3WJM - chains C and F of the 6 polymer chains in the assembly; structure by X-ray diffraction, 2.80 A resolution.

# Chain C
Name: Silkworm storage protein
From: Bombyx mori
UniProt: H9JHM9 (H9JHM9_BOMMO); residues 1-696 here = UniProt positions 1-696
Chain sequence (696 residues; numbered 1 to 696; the number before each row is that of its first residue):
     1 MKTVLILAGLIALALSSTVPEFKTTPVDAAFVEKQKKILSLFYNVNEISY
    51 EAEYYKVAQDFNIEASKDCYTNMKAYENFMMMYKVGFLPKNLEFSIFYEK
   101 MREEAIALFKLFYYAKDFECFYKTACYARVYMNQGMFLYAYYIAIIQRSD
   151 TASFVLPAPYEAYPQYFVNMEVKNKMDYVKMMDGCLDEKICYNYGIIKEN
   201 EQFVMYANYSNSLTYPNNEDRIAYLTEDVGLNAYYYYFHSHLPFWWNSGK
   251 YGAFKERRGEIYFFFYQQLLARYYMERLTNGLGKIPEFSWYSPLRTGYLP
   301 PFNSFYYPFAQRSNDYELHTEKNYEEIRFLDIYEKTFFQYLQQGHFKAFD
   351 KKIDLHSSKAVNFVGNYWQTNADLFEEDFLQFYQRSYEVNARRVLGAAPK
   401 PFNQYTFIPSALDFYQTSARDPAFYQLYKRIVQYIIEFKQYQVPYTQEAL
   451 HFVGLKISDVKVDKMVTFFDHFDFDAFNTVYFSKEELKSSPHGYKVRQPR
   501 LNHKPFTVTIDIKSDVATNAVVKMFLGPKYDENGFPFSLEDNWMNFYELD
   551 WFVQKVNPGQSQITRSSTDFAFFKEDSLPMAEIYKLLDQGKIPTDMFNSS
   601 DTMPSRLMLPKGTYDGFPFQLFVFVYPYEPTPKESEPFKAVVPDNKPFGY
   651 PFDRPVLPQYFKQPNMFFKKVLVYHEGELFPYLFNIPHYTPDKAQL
Disordered / not traced: 1-20, 689-696
Covalently attached groups: N-acetylglucosamine (NAG) linked to N208
From the paper describing this entry:
  - post-translational modification sites: N208
  - binding site for N-acetylglucosamine: N208

# Chain F
Name: Arylphorin
From: Bombyx mori
UniProt: Q1HPP4 (Q1HPP4_BOMMO); numbering as in UniProt (aligned over 1-703)
Chain sequence (703 residues; row label = number of the first residue in the row):
     1 MKSVLILAGLVAVALSSAVPKPSTIKTKNVDAVFVEKQKKILSFFQDVSQ
    51 LNTDDEYYKIGKDYDIEMNMDNYTNKKAVEEFLKMYRTGFMPKNLEFSVF
   101 YDKMRDEAIALFHLFYYAKDFETFYKTACFARVHLNQGQFLYAFYIAVIQ
   151 RSDCHGFVVPAPYEVYPKMFMNMEVLQKIYVTKMQDGLINPEAAAKYGIH
   201 KENDYFVYKANYSNAVLYNNEEQRLTYFTEDIGMNAYYYYFHSHLPFWWT
   251 SEKYGALKERRGEVYFYFYQQLLARYYFERLTNGLGKIPEFSWYSPIKTG
   301 YYPLMLTKFTPFAQRPDYYNLHTEENYERVRFLDTYEKTFVQFLQKDHFE
   351 AFGQKIDFHDPKAINFVGNYWQDNADLYGEEVTKDYQRSYEVFARRVLGA
   401 APMPFDKYTFMPSAMDFYQTSLRDPAFYQLYNRIVEYIVEFKQYLKPYTQ
   451 DKLYFDGVKITDVKVDKLTTFFENFEFDASNSVYFSKEEIKNNHVHDVKV
   501 RQPRLNHSPFNVNIEVDSNVASDAVVKIFLAPKYDDNGIPLTLEDNWMKF
   551 FELDWFTTKLTAGQNKIIRNSNEFVIFKEDSVPMTEIMKMLDEGKVPFDM
   601 SEEFCYMPKRLMLPRGTEGGFPFQLFVFVYPFDNKGKDLAPFESFVLDNK
   651 PLGFPLDRPVVDALFKVPNMYFKDIFIYHEGERFPYKFNIPSYDTQSNVV
   701 PKN
Disordered / not traced: 1-23, 693-703
Covalently attached groups: N-acetylglucosamine (NAG) linked to N211
From the paper describing this entry:
  - post-translational modification sites: N211
  - binding site for N-acetylglucosamine: N211

# Chain C / chain F interface
Residue-residue contacts - 23 pairs, chain C then chain F:
  S212(C) with N537(F)
  D220(C) with N537(F), hydrogen bond
  R221(C) with G284(F), hydrogen bond (side chain-backbone); D536(F), salt bridge
  G281(C) with R224(F), hydrogen bond (backbone-side chain); G284(F)
  L282(C) with E221(F)
  R295(C) with K298(F); Y318(F), hydrogen bond
  E532(C) with Y218(F); R224(F)
  N533(C) with N214(F); Y218(F); F684(F)
  G534(C) with F684(F); Y686(F), hydrogen bond (backbone-side chain)
  P536(C) with Y686(F)
  D615(C) with E618(F), hydrogen bond (side chain-backbone); G619(F), hydrogen bond (side chain-backbone)
  F680(C) with G538(F)
  Y682(C) with G538(F), hydrogen bond (side chain-backbone); I539(F); P540(F)
Other interface residues (no listed pair), chain C (17 interface residues in all): N218, Y530, F535, Y614
Other interface residues (no listed pair), chain F (20 interface residues in all): A215, Y534, T617, K687

# Summary
Chain C and chain F form an interface of 17 and 20 residues respectively, with 8 hydrogen bonds and 1 salt
bridge. Polar pairs include R221(C)-D536(F), D220(C)-N537(F) and R221(C)-G284(F). N-acetylglucosamine is
covalently linked to N208(C). From the paper: a binding site for N-acetylglucosamine at N208(C) and N211(F);
modification sites N208(C) and N211(F).
Here chain C is Silkworm storage protein and chain F is Arylphorin, both from Bombyx mori. Entry 3WJM (Crystal
structure of Bombyx mori Sp2/Sp3 heterohexamer) was determined by X-ray diffraction.
